7OZW - chains B and F of the 3 polymer chains in the assembly; structure by electron microscopy, 3.38 A resolution.

== Chain B ==
Protein: Reverse transcriptase/ribonuclease H
Source organism: Human immunodeficiency virus type 1 BH10
Notes: EC 2.7.7.49, 2.7.7.7, 3.1.26.13, 3.1.13.2; fragment: P51 subunit
Reference sequence: P03366 (POL_HV1B1); residues 1-428 here correspond to UniProt positions 600-1027 (UniProt number = residue number + 599)
Amino-acid sequence (428 residues; row label = number of the first residue in the row):
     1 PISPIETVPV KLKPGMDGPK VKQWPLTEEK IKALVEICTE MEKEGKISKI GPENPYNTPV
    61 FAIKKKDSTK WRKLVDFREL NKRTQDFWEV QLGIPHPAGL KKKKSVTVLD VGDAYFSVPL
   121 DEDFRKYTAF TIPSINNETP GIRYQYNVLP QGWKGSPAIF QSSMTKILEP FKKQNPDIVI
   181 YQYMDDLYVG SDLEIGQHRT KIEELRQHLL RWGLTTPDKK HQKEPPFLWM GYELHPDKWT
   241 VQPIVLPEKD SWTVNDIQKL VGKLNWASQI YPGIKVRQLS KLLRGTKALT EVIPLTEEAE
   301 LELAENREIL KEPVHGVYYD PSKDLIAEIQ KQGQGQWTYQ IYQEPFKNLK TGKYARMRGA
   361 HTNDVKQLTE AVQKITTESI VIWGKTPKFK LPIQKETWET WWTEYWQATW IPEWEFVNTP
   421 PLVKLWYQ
Not modelled in the structure: 1-4, 214-227, 428
Sequence notes: engineered mutation Ser280 (Cys879 in P03366)

== Chain F ==
Molecule: 37-nt DNA strand
Sequence (37 nucleotides; numbered -4 to 32; the number before each row is that of its first residue; numbers below 1 keep their minus sign (DT-4 is residue -4)):
    -4 TAATATCCCC CCTTCGGTGC TTTGCACCGA AGGGGGG
Not modelled in the structure: -4 to -2
Modified / non-standard residues: OMC (o2'-methylycytidine-5'-monophosphate) at position 2; OMC (o2'-methylycytidine-5'-monophosphate) at position 4
Ligand contacts: 3IR ((1R,2R)-2-phenyl-N-(1,3-thiazol-2-yl)cyclopropane-1-carboxamide): DA0, DT1, OMC_2, DG32

== Chain B / chain F interface ==
Pairs across the interface (5; chain B residue first):
  Lys390(B) with DC15(F), salt bridge to the phosphate
  Lys395(B) with DG24(F), salt bridge to the phosphate
  Asn418(B) with DC22(F), phosphate contact; DC23(F), hydrogen bond to the phosphate
  Thr419(B) with DT16(F), base contact

== Overview ==
The interface between chain B and chain F involves 4 residues on one side and 5 on the other; the contacts
include 1 hydrogen bond and 2 salt bridges. Among the polar pairs are Asn418(B)-DC23(F), Lys390(B)-DC15(F) and
Lys395(B)-DG24(F). Ligands of chain F: compound 3IR.
Chain B is Reverse transcriptase/ribonuclease H (Human immunodeficiency virus type 1 BH10) and chain F is a
37-nt DNA strand; the structure, Cryo-EM structure of HIV-1 reverse transcriptase with a DNA aptamer in
complex with fragment 166 at ..., was determined by electron microscopy, deposited together with 7OXQ, 7OZ2,
7OZ5 and 7P15.
